PDB entry 3QNR | X-ray diffraction, 2.25 A resolution | chains A and B of the 3 polymer chains in the assembly

# Chain A (and B)
Protein: DyP Peroxidase
Organism: Rhodococcus jostii RHA1
Notes: chain B of this document is another copy of the same molecule, construct and numbering; everything in this record applies to it too
Reference sequence: Q0SE24 (Q0SE24_RHOSR); residue numbers follow UniProt; this construct covers 1-350
Chain sequence (353 residues; each row starts with the number of its first residue; numbers below 1 keep their minus sign (Gly-2 is residue -2)):
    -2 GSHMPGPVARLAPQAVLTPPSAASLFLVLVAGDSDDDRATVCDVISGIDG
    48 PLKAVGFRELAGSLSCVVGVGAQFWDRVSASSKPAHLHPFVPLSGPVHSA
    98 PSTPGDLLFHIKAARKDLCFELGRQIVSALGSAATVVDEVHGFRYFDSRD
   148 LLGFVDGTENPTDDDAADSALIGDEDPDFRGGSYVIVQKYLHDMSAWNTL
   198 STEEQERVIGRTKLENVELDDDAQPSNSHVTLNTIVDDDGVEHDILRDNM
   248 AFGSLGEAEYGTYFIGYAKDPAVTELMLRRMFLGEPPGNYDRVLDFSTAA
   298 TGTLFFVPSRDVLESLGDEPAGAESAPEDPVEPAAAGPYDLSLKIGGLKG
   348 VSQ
Unresolved in the structure: -2 to 5, 314-350 (chain B: -2 to 5, 315-350)
Differences from the reference sequence: expression tag (-2 to 0)
Metal / ion sites: heme Fe near His226 (its only coordinating residue here)
Residues lining bound ligands: heme (HEM): Asp147, Leu149, Phe151, Val152, Asp153, Gly154, Thr155, Glu156, Gln185, Tyr187, His189, Ile206, Arg208, Glu215, His226, Val227, Asn230, Thr231, Glu239, Ile242, Arg244, Asn246, Thr259, Phe261, Thr271, Met274, Leu275, Met278, Val290, Ser294

# Chain A / chain B interface
Residue-residue contacts (48):
  Leu22(A) - Leu252(B)  hydrophobic
  Arg55(A) - Phe143(B)
  Arg112(A) - Phe143(B)
  Lys113(A) - Phe140(B)
  Asp114(A) - Arg141(B)
  Asp114(A) - Tyr142(B)
  Asp114(A) - Phe143(B)  hydrogen bond (side chain-backbone)
  Leu115(A) - Phe143(B)  hydrophobic
  Phe117(A) - Phe140(B)  hydrophobic
  Phe117(A) - Gly250(B)
  Phe117(A) - Leu252(B)  hydrophobic
  Phe117(A) - Tyr257(B)  hydrophobic
  Glu118(A) - Tyr142(B)  hydrogen bond
  Glu118(A) - Phe143(B)
  Gly120(A) - Leu252(B)
  Arg121(A) - Tyr142(B)  hydrogen bond
  Arg121(A) - Leu148(B)
  Arg121(A) - Met191(B)
  Arg121(A) - Leu252(B)
  Arg121(A) - Tyr257(B)
  Val133(A) - Gly253(B)
  Glu136(A) - Ser251(B)  hydrogen bond
  Glu136(A) - Leu252(B)  hydrogen bond (side chain-backbone)
  Glu136(A) - Gly253(B)  hydrogen bond (side chain-backbone)
  Phe140(A) - Lys113(B)
  Phe140(A) - Phe117(B)  hydrophobic
  Arg141(A) - Asp114(B)
  Tyr142(A) - Asp114(B)
  Tyr142(A) - Glu118(B)  hydrogen bond
  Tyr142(A) - Arg121(B)  hydrogen bond
  Phe143(A) - Arg55(B)
  Phe143(A) - Arg112(B)
  Phe143(A) - Asp114(B)  hydrogen bond (backbone-side chain)
  Phe143(A) - Leu115(B)  hydrophobic
  Phe143(A) - Glu118(B)
  Leu148(A) - Arg121(B)
  Met191(A) - Arg121(B)
  Gly250(A) - Phe117(B)
  Ser251(A) - Glu136(B)  hydrogen bond
  Leu252(A) - Leu22(B)  hydrophobic
  Leu252(A) - Phe117(B)  hydrophobic
  Leu252(A) - Gly120(B)
  Leu252(A) - Arg121(B)
  Leu252(A) - Glu136(B)  hydrogen bond (backbone-side chain)
  Gly253(A) - Val133(B)
  Gly253(A) - Glu136(B)  hydrogen bond (backbone-side chain)
  Tyr257(A) - Phe117(B)  hydrophobic
  Tyr257(A) - Arg121(B)
Interface residues without a listed pair, chain A (29 interface residues in all): Leu24, Val52, Val124, His138, Glu254, Glu256
Interface residues without a listed pair, chain B (28 interface residues in all): Leu24, Val52, Val124, His138, Glu254

# Summary
29 residues of chain A and 28 residues of chain B are in contact, with 12 hydrogen bonds. Among the polar
pairs are Asp114(A)-Phe143(B), Glu118(A)-Tyr142(B) and Arg121(A)-Tyr142(B). Ligands of chain A: heme.
Both chains are DyP Peroxidase (Rhodococcus jostii RHA1). Entry 3QNR (DyPB from Rhodococcus jostii RHA1,
crystal form 1) was determined by X-ray diffraction together with 3QNS from the same study.
